PDB entry 8FF5 | electron microscopy, 3.13 A resolution | chains D and M of the 15 polymer chains in the assembly

# Chain D
Molecule: Type I-B CRISPR-associated protein Cas7
From: Nostoc sp. 'Peltigera membranacea cyanobiont' 210A
UniProtKB: A0A235IG15 (A0A235IG15_9NOSO); numbering as in UniProt (aligned over 1-323)
Chain sequence (323 residues; each row starts with the number of its first residue):
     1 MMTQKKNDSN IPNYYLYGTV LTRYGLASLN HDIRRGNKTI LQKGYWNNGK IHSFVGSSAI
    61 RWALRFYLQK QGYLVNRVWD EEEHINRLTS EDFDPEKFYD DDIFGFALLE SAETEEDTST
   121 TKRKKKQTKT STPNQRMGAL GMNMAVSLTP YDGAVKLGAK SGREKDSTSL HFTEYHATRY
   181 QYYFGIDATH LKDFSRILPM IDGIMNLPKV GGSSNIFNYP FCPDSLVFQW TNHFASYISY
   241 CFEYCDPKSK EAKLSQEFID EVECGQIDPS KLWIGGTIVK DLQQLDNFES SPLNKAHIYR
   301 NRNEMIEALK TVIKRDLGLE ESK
Unresolved in the structure: 1-11, 110-132, 320-323

# Chain M
Molecule: 71-nt RNA strand
Sequence (71 nucleotides; each row starts with the number of its first residue):
     1 UUGCUCAAGA GAAGUCAUUU AAUAAGGCCA CUGUUAAACG UAGGUGAGUC GUGGCUUUAU
    61 GCCGUUAGGC G
Unresolved in the structure: 64-71

# Interface between chain D and chain M
Pairs across the interface (48):
  Leu29(D) - U34(M)  phosphate contact
  Asn30(D) - G33(M)  hydrogen bond to the phosphate
  Asn30(D) - U34(M)  hydrogen bond to the phosphate
  His31(D) - G33(M)  hydrogen bond to the sugar
  His31(D) - U34(M)  salt bridge to the phosphate
  Asp32(D) - G33(M)  base contact
  Ser58(D) - U32(M)  hydrogen bond to the phosphate
  Ser58(D) - G33(M)  hydrogen bond to the phosphate
  Ala59(D) - U32(M)  sugar contact
  Arg61(D) - A30(M)  phosphate contact
  Arg61(D) - C31(M)  salt bridge to the phosphate
  Trp62(D) - U32(M)  stacking on the base
  Arg77(D) - U32(M)  salt bridge to the phosphate
  Trp79(D) - U32(M)  base contact
  Phe104(D) - A30(M)  sugar contact
  Gly105(D) - A30(M)  sugar contact
  Phe106(D) - A30(M)  sugar contact
  Ala107(D) - A30(M)  hydrogen bond to the sugar
  Leu109(D) - A30(M)  base contact
  Gln135(D) - C29(M)  hydrogen bond to the sugar
  Arg136(D) - C29(M)  hydrogen bond to the sugar
  Met137(D) - C29(M)  sugar contact
  Met137(D) - A30(M)  phosphate contact
  Gly138(D) - A30(M)  phosphate contact
  Lys156(D) - C39(M)  salt bridge to the phosphate
  Leu157(D) - C39(M)  sugar contact
  Gly158(D) - C39(M)  phosphate contact
  Ala159(D) - A37(M)  hydrogen bond to the sugar
  Ala159(D) - C39(M)  hydrogen bond to the phosphate
  Lys160(D) - A37(M)  hydrogen bond to the base
  Lys160(D) - A38(M)  phosphate contact
  Ser161(D) - A38(M)  hydrogen bond to the phosphate
  Ser161(D) - G40(M)  hydrogen bond to the sugar
  Arg163(D) - U41(M)  sugar contact
  Arg163(D) - A42(M)  salt bridge to the phosphate
  Lys165(D) - G40(M)  base contact
  Thr168(D) - A37(M)  base contact
  His171(D) - A37(M)  stacking on the base
  Lys209(D) - U32(M)  base contact
  Lys209(D) - U35(M)  salt bridge to the phosphate
  Gly211(D) - U32(M)  base contact
  Gly211(D) - U34(M)  phosphate contact
  Gly212(D) - U34(M)  sugar contact
  Gly212(D) - U35(M)  phosphate contact
  Ser213(D) - U35(M)  phosphate contact
  Asn215(D) - A36(M)  phosphate contact
  Asn215(D) - A37(M)  hydrogen bond to the phosphate
  Ile216(D) - A37(M)  phosphate contact
Interface residues without a listed pair, chain D (40 interface residues in all): Gly56, Arg65, His84, Asn86, Gly162
Interface residues without a listed pair, chain M (15 interface residues in all): G26

# Overview
40 residues of chain D and 15 residues of chain M are in contact; the contacts include 14 hydrogen bonds, 6
salt bridges and 2 aromatic stacking contacts. Polar contacts include Lys160(D)-A37(M), His31(D)-G33(M) and
Ala107(D)-A30(M).
Here chain D is Type I-B CRISPR-associated protein Cas7 (Nostoc sp. 'Peltigera membranacea cyanobiont' 210A)
and chain M is a 71-nt RNA strand. Entry 8FF5 (Cryo-EM structure of Cascade-DNA-fullRloop in type I-B CAST
system) was determined by electron microscopy (same publication as 8FCJ, 8FCU, 8FCV, 8FCW, 8FD2, 8FD3 and
8FF4).
